PDB entry 7SRS | electron microscopy, 3.30 A resolution | chains P and R of the 6 polymer chains in the assembly

# Chain P
Name: Anti-5HT2BR Fab light chain
Organism: Mus musculus
Notes: antibody fragment or engineered binder
Amino-acid sequence (209 residues; numbered 1 to 209; the number before each row is that of its first residue):
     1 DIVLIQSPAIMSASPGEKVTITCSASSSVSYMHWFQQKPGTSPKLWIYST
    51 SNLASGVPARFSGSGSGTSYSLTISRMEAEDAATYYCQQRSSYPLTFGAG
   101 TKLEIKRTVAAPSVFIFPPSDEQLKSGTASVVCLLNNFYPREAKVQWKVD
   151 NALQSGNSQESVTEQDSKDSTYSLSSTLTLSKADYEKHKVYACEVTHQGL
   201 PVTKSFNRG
Not modelled in the structure: 108-209
Disulfides: Cys-23/Cys-87

# Chain R
Name: 5-hydroxytryptamine receptor 2B
Organism: Homo sapiens
Amino-acid sequence (333 residues; numbered 36 to 464; 96 numbers in that range are skipped by the numbering (no residue carries them; nothing is unmodelled there); the number before each row is that of its first residue):
    36 TESIPEEMKQIVEEQGNKLHWAALLILMVIIPTIGGNTLVILAVSLEKKL
    86 QYATNYFLMSLAVADLLVGLFVMPIALLTIMFEAMWPLPLVLCPAWLFLD
   136 VLFSTASIWHLCAISVDRYIAIKKPIQANQYNSRATAFIKITVVWLISIG
   186 IAIPVPIKGIETDVDNPNNITCVLTKERFGDFMLFGSLAAFFTPLAIMIV
   236 TYFLTIHALQKVRLLS
   311 GSRQTISNLQRASKVLGIVFFLFLLMWCPFFITNITLVLCDSCNQTTLQM
   361 LLEIFVWIGYVSSGVNPLVYTLFNKTFRDAFGRYITC
   435 NYRATKSVKTPMRLRSSTIQSSSIILLDTL
Not modelled in the structure: 36-55, 311-312, 435-452, 461-464
Modified residues: Ser-455 (phosphoserine; SEP); Ser-456 (phosphoserine; SEP); Ser-457 (phosphoserine; SEP)
Disulfides: Cys-128/Cys-207, Cys-350/Cys-353
Covalently attached groups: N-acetylglucosamine (NAG) linked to Asn-204
Small-molecule neighbours: Lysergic acid diethylamide (7LD; (8alpha)-N,N-diethyl-6-methyl-9,10-didehydroergoline-8-carboxamide): Trp-131, Leu-132, Asp-135, Val-136, Ser-139, Thr-140, Leu-209, Phe-217, Met-218, Gly-221, Ser-222, Ala-225, Phe-340, Phe-341, Asn-344, Val-366
From the paper describing this entry:
  - mutagenesis - S455A, S456A, S457A: decreased binding to Isoform 1B of Beta-arrestin-1
  - post-translational modification sites: Ser-455, Ser-456
  - conformationally variable residues (side-chain flip): Arg-153, Tyr-154, Trp-337, Leu-362, Tyr-380, Asn-384
  - contacts within the chain: Ile-143/Phe-333

# Interface between chain P and chain R
Residue-residue contacts (7; chain P residue first):
  Arg-90(P) / Asp-198(R)  salt bridge
  Arg-90(P) / Asp-200(R)
  Ser-91(P) / Val-199(R)
  Ser-91(P) / Asp-200(R)
  Ser-91(P) / Asn-201(R)
  Ser-92(P) / Asn-201(R)
  Tyr-93(P) / Asp-198(R)  hydrogen bond
Interface residues without a listed pair, chain R (5 interface residues in all): Asn-204

# Overview
Chain P and chain R form an interface of 4 and 5 residues respectively; the contacts include 1 hydrogen bond
and 1 salt bridge. Polar contacts include Arg-90(P)/Asp-198(R) and Tyr-93(P)/Asp-198(R). From the paper:
S455A, S456A and S457A of chain R reduce binding to Isoform 1B of Beta-arrestin-1; modification sites
Ser-455(R) and Ser-456(R).
Here chain P is Anti-5HT2BR Fab light chain (Mus musculus) and chain R is 5-hydroxytryptamine receptor 2B
(Homo sapiens). Entry 7SRS (5-HT2B receptor bound to LSD in complex with beta-arrestin1 obtained by
cryo-electron microscopy (cryoEM)) was determined by electron microscopy, deposited together with 7SRQ and
7SRR.
